Entry 7E2C (electron microscopy, 4.18 A resolution (low resolution: residue-level contacts below are approximate; hydrogen-bond / salt-bridge calls are withheld)); this record covers chains J and K of the 11 polymer chains in the assembly.

== Chain J ==
Molecule: Trafficking protein particle complex II-specific subunit 120
From: Saccharomyces cerevisiae (strain ATCC 204508 / S288c)
UniProtKB: Q04183 (TR120_YEAST); residue numbers follow UniProt; this construct covers 1-1289
Chain sequence (1289 residues; row label = number of the first residue in the row):
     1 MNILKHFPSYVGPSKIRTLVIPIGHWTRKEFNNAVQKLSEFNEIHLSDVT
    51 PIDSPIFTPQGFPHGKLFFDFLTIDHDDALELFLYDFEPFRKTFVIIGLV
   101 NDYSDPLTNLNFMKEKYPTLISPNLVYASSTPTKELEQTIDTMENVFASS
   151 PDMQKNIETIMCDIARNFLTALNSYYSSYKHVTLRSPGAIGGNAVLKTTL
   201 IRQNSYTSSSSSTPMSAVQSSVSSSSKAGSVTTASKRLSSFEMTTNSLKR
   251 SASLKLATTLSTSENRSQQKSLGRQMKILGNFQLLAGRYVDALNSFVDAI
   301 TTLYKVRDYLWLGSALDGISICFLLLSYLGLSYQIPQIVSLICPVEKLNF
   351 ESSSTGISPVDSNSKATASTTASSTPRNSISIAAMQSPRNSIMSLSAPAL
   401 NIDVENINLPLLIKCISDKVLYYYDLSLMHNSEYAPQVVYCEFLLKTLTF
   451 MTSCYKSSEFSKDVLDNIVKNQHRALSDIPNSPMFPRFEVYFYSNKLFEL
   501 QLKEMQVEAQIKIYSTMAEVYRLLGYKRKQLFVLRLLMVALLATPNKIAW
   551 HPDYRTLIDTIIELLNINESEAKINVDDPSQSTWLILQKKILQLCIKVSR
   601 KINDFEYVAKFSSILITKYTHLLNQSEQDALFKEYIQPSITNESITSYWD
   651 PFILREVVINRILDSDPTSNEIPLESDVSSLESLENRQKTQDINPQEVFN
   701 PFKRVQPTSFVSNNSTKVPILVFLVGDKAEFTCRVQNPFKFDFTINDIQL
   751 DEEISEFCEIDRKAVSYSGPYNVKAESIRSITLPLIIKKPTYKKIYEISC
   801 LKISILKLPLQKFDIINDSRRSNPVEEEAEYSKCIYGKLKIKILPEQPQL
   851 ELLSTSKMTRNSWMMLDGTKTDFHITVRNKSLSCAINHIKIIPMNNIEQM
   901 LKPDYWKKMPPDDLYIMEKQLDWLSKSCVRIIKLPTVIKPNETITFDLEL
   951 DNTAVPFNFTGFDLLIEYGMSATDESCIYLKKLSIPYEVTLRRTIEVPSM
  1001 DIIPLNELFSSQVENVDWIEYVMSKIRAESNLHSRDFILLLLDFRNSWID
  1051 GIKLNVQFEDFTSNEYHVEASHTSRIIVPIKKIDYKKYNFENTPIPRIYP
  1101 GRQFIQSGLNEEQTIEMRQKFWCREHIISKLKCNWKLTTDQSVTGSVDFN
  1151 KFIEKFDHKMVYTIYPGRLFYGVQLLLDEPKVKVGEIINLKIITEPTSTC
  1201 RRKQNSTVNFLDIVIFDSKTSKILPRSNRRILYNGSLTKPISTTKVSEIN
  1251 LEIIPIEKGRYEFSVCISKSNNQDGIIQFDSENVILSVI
Not modelled in the structure: 1-265, 329-376, 569-581, 674-728, 831-856, 935-943
Curated features (UniProtKB/Swiss-Prot):
  - modified residue (Phosphoserine): S379, S387

== Chain K ==
Molecule: Trafficking protein particle complex II-specific subunit 65
From: Saccharomyces cerevisiae (strain ATCC 204508 / S288c)
UniProtKB: P32893 (TRS65_YEAST); numbering as in UniProt (aligned over 1-559)
Chain sequence (559 residues; numbered 1 to 559; the number before each row is that of its first residue):
     1 MECFVPLRCDLDGSNIEQLRQSHLSRKFIIFDEQLNLWLWFQGNSQENKR
    51 FVLQNMIILINEAQVTRTSTIDDYFTQVENNENLWRLKNDCCSKILFKSN
   101 VVMNNGYNNQIKFVFEYKSVDANFNNQDSLQDPQAKYTLDKYSSEEILPS
   151 FEPVYSWSSAATKSSKNTNNHLEKNNRATHRVSSKNSEVHEADVSRNPNT
   201 FTLKLQYPIFSLLNMRLRNISLKSEHCILSSLDFQTSKASEQLTKKFIYP
   251 QEHNSFLKLNFQEISYKLIDGTSQIELDPICPLKVPLTAFSYDSISATFK
   301 LVLLPKSTQPHRVKITLAYELELHPNLKLPVRTSWETEVTLKRSMPISST
   351 SSQYSSNNNNTNHSASFNGAANNVNSGGLANLRLGGVSSSRFSLGAASTT
   401 SLVNSKLSNVKFKFINSNIKVIKGEKFTMRLQIINSSSSPLDLVVYYNNT
   451 INPIPSANNVRNSNGINNCGMNNGTIPNSPLTLENQYQLHNKYRKIAEGI
   501 ILLSNDYKIPVVPPRETYFADLRFIGIMSGYYGTLSGLKVLDLNTNELIE
   551 VGNGASVLI
Not modelled in the structure: 1-211, 338-400, 455-481, 511-517
Curated features (UniProtKB/Swiss-Prot):
  - modified residue (Phosphoserine): S393, S398

== Chain J / chain K interface ==
Pairs across the interface (34; chain J residue first):
  D1001(J) - N449(K)
  I1003(J) - N449(K)
  P1004(J) - E498(K)
  P1004(J) - I527(K)
  N1006(J) - E498(K)
  N1006(J) - M528(K)
  E1007(J) - I527(K)
  E1007(J) - S529(K)
  F1009(J) - G424(K)
  F1009(J) - I527(K)
  Q1012(J) - K423(K)
  V1013(J) - G424(K)
  V1013(J) - E425(K)
  W1018(J) - I525(K)
  R1075(J) - L502(K)
  R1075(J) - L503(K)
  R1075(J) - N505(K)
  I1077(J) - L503(K)
  K1159(J) - N449(K)
  V1214(J) - E484(K)
  V1214(J) - Y487(K)
  F1216(J) - Y487(K)
  F1216(J) - Q488(K)
  T1220(J) - Q488(K)
  S1221(J) - Q488(K)
  K1222(J) - E484(K)
  K1222(J) - Q488(K)
  S1264(J) - Y487(K)
  V1265(J) - Y487(K)
  C1266(J) - Y487(K)
  I1276(J) - Q486(K)
  F1279(J) - Y487(K)
  F1279(J) - H490(K)
  S1281(J) - R494(K)
Interface residues without a listed pair, chain J (30 interface residues in all): L1005, L1039, L1041, D1212, K1219, Q1273, D1280
Interface residues without a listed pair, chain K (27 interface residues in all): T450, T482, L483, N491, K495, A497, I501, S504, G526

== In short ==
The interface between chain J and chain K involves 30 residues on one side and 27 on the other.
Here chain J is Trafficking protein particle complex II-specific subunit 120 and chain K is Trafficking
protein particle complex II-specific subunit 65, both from Saccharomyces cerevisiae (strain ATCC 204508 /
S288c). Entry 7E2C (Monomer of TRAPPII (open)) was determined by electron microscopy, deposited together with
7E2D, 7E8S, 7E8T, 7E93, 7E94 and 7EA3.
